Entry 5ERK (X-ray diffraction, 2.00 A resolution); this record covers chain A.

[Chain A]
Molecule: Ferritin light chain
Source organism: Equus caballus
UniProt: P02791 (FRIL_HORSE); residues 1-174 here correspond to UniProt positions 2-175 (UniProt number = residue number + 1)
Amino-acid sequence (174 residues; numbered 1 to 174; the number before each row is that of its first residue):
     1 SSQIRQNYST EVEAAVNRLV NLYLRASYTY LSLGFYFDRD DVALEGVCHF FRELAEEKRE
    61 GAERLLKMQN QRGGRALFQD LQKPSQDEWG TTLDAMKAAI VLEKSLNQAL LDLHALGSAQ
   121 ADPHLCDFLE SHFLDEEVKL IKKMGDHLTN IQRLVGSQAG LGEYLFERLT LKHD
Disordered / not traced: 174
Bound ions: Cd2+ site 1 near Glu-11 (its only coordinating residue here); Cd2+ site 2 near Glu-45 (its only coordinating residue here); Cd2+ site 3: Glu-45, His-49; Cd2+ site 4 near Cys-48 (its only coordinating residue here); Cd2+ site 5: Glu-53, Glu-56; Cd2+ site 6 near Glu-60 (its only coordinating residue here); Cd2+ site 7 near Glu-63 (its only coordinating residue here); Cd2+ site 8 near Asp-80 (its only coordinating residue here); Cd2+ site 9 near Glu-88 (its only coordinating residue here); Cd2+ site 10 near Glu-130 (its only coordinating residue here); Cd2+ site 11 near His-132 (its only coordinating residue here)
UniProt features mapped onto this chain:
  - region: Glu-53 to Glu-60 (Catalytic site for iron oxidation)
  - binding site (Fe cation): Glu-53, Glu-56, Glu-57, Glu-60, Glu-63
  - modified residue: Ser-1 (N-acetylserine)

[In short]
Glu-45 and His-49 form the Cd2+ site 3. The Cd2+ site 5 is built by Glu-53 and Glu-56. UniProt lists 5 Fe
cation-binding residues.
Chain A is Ferritin light chain (Equus caballus); the structure, X-ray structure of horse spleen apoferritin
(control), was determined by X-ray diffraction, deposited together with 5ERJ.
